Entry 6P7W (electron microscopy, 4.10 A resolution (low resolution: residue-level contacts below are approximate; hydrogen-bond / salt-bridge calls are withheld)); this record covers chains B and A of the 5 polymer chains in the assembly.

== Chain B (and A) ==
Name: Cep3
Source organism: Kluyveromyces lactis
Notes: chain A of this document is another copy of the same molecule, construct and numbering; everything in this record applies to it too
UniProt: Q6CRD4 (Q6CRD4_KLULA); residue numbers follow UniProt; this construct covers 1-634
Chain sequence (634 residues; each row starts with the number of its first residue):
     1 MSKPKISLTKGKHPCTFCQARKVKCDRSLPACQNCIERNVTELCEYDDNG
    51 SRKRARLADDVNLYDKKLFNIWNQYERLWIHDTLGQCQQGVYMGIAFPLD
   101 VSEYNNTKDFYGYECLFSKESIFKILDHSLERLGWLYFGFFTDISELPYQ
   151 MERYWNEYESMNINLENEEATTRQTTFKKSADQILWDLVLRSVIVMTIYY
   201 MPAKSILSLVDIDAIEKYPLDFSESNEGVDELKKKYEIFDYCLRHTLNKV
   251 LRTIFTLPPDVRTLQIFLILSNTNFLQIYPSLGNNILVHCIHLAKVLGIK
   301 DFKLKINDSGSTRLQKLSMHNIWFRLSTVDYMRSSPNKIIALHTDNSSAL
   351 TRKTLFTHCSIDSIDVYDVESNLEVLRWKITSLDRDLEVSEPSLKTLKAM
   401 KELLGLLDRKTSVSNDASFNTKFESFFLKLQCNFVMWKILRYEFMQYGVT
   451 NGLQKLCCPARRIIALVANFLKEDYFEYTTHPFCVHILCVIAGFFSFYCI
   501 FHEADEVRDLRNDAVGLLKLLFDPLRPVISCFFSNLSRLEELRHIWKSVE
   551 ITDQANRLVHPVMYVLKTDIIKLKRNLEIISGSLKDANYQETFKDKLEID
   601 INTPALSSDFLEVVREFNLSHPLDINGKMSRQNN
Unresolved in the structure: 1-61, 83-95, 163-178, 221-230, 356-360, 549-557, 579-606, 619-634 (chain A: 1-61, 83-95, 163-178, 223-230, 348-371, 549-557, 579-606, 619-634)

== Interface between chain B and chain A ==
Contacting residue pairs (35; chain B residue first):
  Phe-97(B) with Thr-256(A)
  Leu-99(B) with Thr-256(A)
  Asp-100(B) with Lys-249(A)
  Val-101(B) with Arg-252(A)
  Ser-102(B) with Arg-252(A)
  Asn-105(B) with Asn-105(A)
  Ser-180(B) with Leu-99(A)
  Lys-249(B) with Asp-100(A)
  Leu-251(B) with Phe-255(A)
  Arg-252(B) with Asp-100(A); Val-101(A); Ser-102(A); Asn-105(A)
  Thr-253(B) with Asp-100(A)
  Phe-255(B) with Leu-251(A); Ile-254(A); Phe-255(A); Asn-285(A)
  Thr-256(B) with Pro-98(A); Leu-99(A); Val-101(A)
  Asn-285(B) with Phe-255(A); His-289(A); His-292(A)
  Ile-286(B) with Phe-255(A)
  His-292(B) with Asn-337(A)
  Lys-295(B) with Ile-339(A)
  Val-296(B) with Asn-337(A)
  Asn-337(B) with His-292(A); Val-296(A)
  Ile-339(B) with Lys-295(A); Val-296(A)
  Ile-340(B) with His-292(A); Lys-295(A); Ile-340(A)
Other interface residues (no listed pair), chain B (27 interface residues in all): Ala-181, Leu-257, Leu-282, Val-288, His-289, Lys-338
Other interface residues (no listed pair), chain A (28 interface residues in all): Phe-97, Ala-181, Thr-253, Leu-257, Ser-281, Val-288, Ile-291, Lys-338

== Summary ==
27 residues of chain B and 28 residues of chain A are in contact.
Chain B and chain A are both Cep3 (Kluyveromyces lactis); the structure, Structure of the K. lactis CBF3 core
- Ndc10 D1 complex, was determined by electron microscopy (same publication as 6P7X and 6P7V).
